Entry 3K4N (X-ray diffraction, 2.75 A resolution); this record covers chains A and B.

# Chain A (and B)
Molecule: Pyranose 2-oxidase
Source organism: Trametes ochracea
Notes: EC 1.1.3.10; chain B of this document is another copy of the same molecule, construct and numbering; everything in this record applies to it too
Reference sequence: Q7ZA32 (Q7ZA32_TRAOC); residues 1-623 here = UniProt positions 1-623
Sequence (623 residues; numbered 1 to 623; the number before each row is that of its first residue):
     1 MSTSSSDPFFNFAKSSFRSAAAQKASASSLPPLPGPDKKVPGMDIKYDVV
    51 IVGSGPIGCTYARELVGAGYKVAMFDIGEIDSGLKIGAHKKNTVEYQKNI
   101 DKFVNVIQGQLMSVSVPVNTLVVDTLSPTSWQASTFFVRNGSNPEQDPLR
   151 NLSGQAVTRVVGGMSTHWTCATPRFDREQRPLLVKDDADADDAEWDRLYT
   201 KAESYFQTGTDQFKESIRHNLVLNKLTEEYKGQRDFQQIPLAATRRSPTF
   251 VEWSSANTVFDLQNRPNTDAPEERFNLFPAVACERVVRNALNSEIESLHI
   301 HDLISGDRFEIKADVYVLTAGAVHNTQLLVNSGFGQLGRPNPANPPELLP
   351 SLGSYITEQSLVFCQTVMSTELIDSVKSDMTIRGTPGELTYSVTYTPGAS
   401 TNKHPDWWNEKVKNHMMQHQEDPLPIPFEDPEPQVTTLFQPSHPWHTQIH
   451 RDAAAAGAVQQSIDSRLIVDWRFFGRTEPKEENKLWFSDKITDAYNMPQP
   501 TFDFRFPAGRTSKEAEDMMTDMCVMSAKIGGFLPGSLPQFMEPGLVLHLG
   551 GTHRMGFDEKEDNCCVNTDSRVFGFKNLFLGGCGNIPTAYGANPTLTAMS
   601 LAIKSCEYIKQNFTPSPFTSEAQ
Disordered / not traced: 1-45, 619-623
Construct notes: engineered mutation A454 (Phe in Q7ZA32), A455 (Ser in Q7ZA32), A456 (Tyr in Q7ZA32)
Glycans and other covalent adducts: flavin-adenine dinucleotide (FAD) linked to H167
Residues lining bound ligands: FAD (flavin-adenine dinucleotide): V52, G53, S54, G55, P56, I57, G58, F75, D76, I77, G78, I107, L111, T158, R159, V160, G162, G163, M164, S165, W168, T169, C170, A171, V281, A282, C283, T319, A320, G321, H324, L328, L547, H548, G582, C583, N593, P594, T595

# How chain A and chain B interact
Pairs across the interface (113):
  E79(A) - T93(B)
  E79(A) - V94(B)  hydrogen bond (side chain-backbone)
  I80(A) - G83(B)
  I80(A) - L84(B)  hydrophobic
  D81(A) - D81(B)
  S82(A) - D81(B)  hydrogen bond (backbone-backbone)
  S82(A) - G83(B)
  G83(A) - I80(B)
  G83(A) - D81(B)  hydrogen bond (backbone-backbone)
  G83(A) - G83(B)
  L84(A) - I80(B)  hydrophobic
  T93(A) - E79(B)
  V94(A) - E79(B)  hydrogen bond (backbone-side chain)
  V94(A) - L303(B)  hydrophobic
  E95(A) - M112(B)
  E95(A) - R159(B)  salt bridge
  E95(A) - Y495(B)  hydrogen bond
  Y96(A) - G109(B)  hydrogen bond (side chain-backbone)
  K98(A) - A494(B)  hydrogen bond (side chain-backbone)
  K98(A) - Y495(B)
  N99(A) - M112(B)
  K102(A) - Q108(B)
  K102(A) - G109(B)
  K102(A) - L111(B)
  K102(A) - M112(B)
  N105(A) - N105(B)
  N105(A) - Q108(B)  hydrogen bond
  N105(A) - G109(B)
  Q108(A) - K102(B)
  Q108(A) - N105(B)
  G109(A) - Y96(B)  hydrogen bond (backbone-side chain)
  G109(A) - K102(B)
  G109(A) - N105(B)
  L111(A) - K102(B)  hydrogen bond (backbone-side chain)
  M112(A) - E95(B)
  M112(A) - N99(B)
  N119(A) - Q461(B)
  N119(A) - S462(B)  hydrogen bond
  L121(A) - A458(B)
  L121(A) - S462(B)
  V123(A) - V459(B)  hydrophobic
  V123(A) - P534(B)  hydrophobic
  T125(A) - P534(B)
  L126(A) - V367(B)  hydrophobic
  L126(A) - P534(B)
  S127(A) - G531(B)
  T129(A) - S369(B)
  T129(A) - T370(B)  hydrogen bond (backbone-backbone)
  T129(A) - G531(B)
  S130(A) - V367(B)  hydrogen bond (side chain-backbone)
  S130(A) - M368(B)
  S130(A) - S369(B)
  S130(A) - T370(B)
  S130(A) - G530(B)
  S130(A) - G531(B)  hydrogen bond (side chain-backbone)
  W131(A) - V367(B)
  W131(A) - M368(B)  hydrogen bond (backbone-backbone)
  W131(A) - S369(B)
  W131(A) - T370(B)
  W131(A) - I373(B)
  W131(A) - P423(B)
  W131(A) - L424(B)  hydrophobic
  W131(A) - L467(B)  hydrophobic
  F137(A) - D422(B)
  F137(A) - P423(B)
  F137(A) - D464(B)
  R139(A) - S462(B)  hydrogen bond (side chain-backbone)
  R139(A) - D464(B)
  N140(A) - Q461(B)  hydrogen bond (side chain-backbone)
  N140(A) - I463(B)  hydrogen bond (side chain-backbone)
  N140(A) - D464(B)
  N140(A) - S465(B)  hydrogen bond (side chain-backbone)
  R159(A) - E95(B)  salt bridge
  L303(A) - V94(B)  hydrophobic
  V367(A) - L126(B)  hydrophobic
  V367(A) - S130(B)  hydrogen bond (backbone-side chain)
  V367(A) - W131(B)
  M368(A) - S130(B)
  M368(A) - W131(B)  hydrogen bond (backbone-backbone)
  S369(A) - T129(B)
  S369(A) - W131(B)
  T370(A) - T129(B)  hydrogen bond (backbone-backbone)
  T370(A) - S130(B)
  T370(A) - W131(B)
  I373(A) - W131(B)
  D422(A) - F137(B)
  P423(A) - W131(B)
  P423(A) - F137(B)
  L424(A) - W131(B)
  A458(A) - N119(B)
  A458(A) - L121(B)  hydrophobic
  V459(A) - V123(B)  hydrophobic
  Q461(A) - N119(B)
  Q461(A) - N140(B)  hydrogen bond (backbone-side chain)
  S462(A) - N119(B)
  S462(A) - L121(B)
  S462(A) - V123(B)
  S462(A) - R139(B)  hydrogen bond (backbone-side chain)
  I463(A) - V123(B)  hydrophobic
  I463(A) - Q132(B)
  I463(A) - N140(B)  hydrogen bond (backbone-side chain)
  D464(A) - F137(B)
  D464(A) - R139(B)
  D464(A) - N140(B)
  S465(A) - N140(B)  hydrogen bond (backbone-side chain)
  L467(A) - W131(B)  hydrophobic
  A494(A) - K98(B)  hydrogen bond (backbone-side chain)
  Y495(A) - V94(B)  hydrophobic
  Y495(A) - E95(B)  hydrogen bond
  Y495(A) - K98(B)
  G531(A) - S127(B)
  G531(A) - S130(B)  hydrogen bond (backbone-side chain)
  P534(A) - T125(B)
Interface residues without a listed pair, chain A (60 interface residues in all): N92, V106, Q110, Q132, V138, Q460, R466, G530
Interface residues without a listed pair, chain B (64 interface residues in all): S82, N92, V106, Q110, A133, V138, I304, E421, Q460, R466, F532

# Overview
60 residues of chain A face 64 of chain B across their interface, with 29 hydrogen bonds and 2 salt bridges.
Polar pairs include E95(A)-R159(B), E79(A)-V94(B) and E95(A)-Y495(B). Covalently linked flavin-adenine
dinucleotide: at H167(A).
Both chains are Pyranose 2-oxidase (Trametes ochracea). Entry 3K4N (Pyranose 2-oxidase F454A/S455A/Y456A
mutant) was determined by X-ray diffraction, deposited together with 3K4J, 3K4K, 3K4L and 3K4M.
